PDB entry 7Z0Z | electron microscopy, 2.68 A resolution | chains B and E of the 6 polymer chains in the assembly

[Chain B (and E)]
Molecule: AbiK
Organism: Lactococcus lactis
Notes: chain E of this document is another copy of the same molecule, construct and numbering; everything in this record applies to it too
UniProt: Q48614 (Q48614_9LACT); residues 1-599 here = UniProt positions 1-599
Amino-acid sequence (601 residues; numbered -1 to 599; the number before each row is that of its first residue; numbers below 1 keep their minus sign (Gly-1 is residue -1)):
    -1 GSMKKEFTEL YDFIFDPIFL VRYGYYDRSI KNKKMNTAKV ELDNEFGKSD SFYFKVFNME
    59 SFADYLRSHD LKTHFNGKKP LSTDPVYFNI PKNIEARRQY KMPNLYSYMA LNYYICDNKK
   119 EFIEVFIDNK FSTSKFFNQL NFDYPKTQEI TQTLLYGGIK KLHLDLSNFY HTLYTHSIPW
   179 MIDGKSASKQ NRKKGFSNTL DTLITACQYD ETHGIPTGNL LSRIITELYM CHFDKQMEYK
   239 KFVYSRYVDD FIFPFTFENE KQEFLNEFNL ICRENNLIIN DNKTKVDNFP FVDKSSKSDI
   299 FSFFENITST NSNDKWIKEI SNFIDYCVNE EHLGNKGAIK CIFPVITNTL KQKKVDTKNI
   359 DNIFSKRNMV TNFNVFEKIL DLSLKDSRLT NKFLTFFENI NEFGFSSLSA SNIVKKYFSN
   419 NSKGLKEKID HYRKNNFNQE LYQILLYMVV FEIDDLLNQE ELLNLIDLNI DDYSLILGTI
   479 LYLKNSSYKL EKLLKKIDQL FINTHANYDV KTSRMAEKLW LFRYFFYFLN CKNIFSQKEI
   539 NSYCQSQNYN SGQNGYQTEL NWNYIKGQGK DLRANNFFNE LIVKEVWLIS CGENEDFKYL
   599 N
Disordered / not traced: -1, 32-42, 189-191, 599
Sequence notes: expression tag (-1 to 0); engineered mutation Phe44 (Tyr in Q48614)
Reported in the primary citation:
  - mutagenesis - T151W/T369W, D247N: abolished catalytic activity
  - mutagenesis - Y142A, Y245A, K295A, F299A: decreased catalytic activity
  - mutagenesis - D141A, T145A: unchanged catalytic activity

[How chain B and chain E interact]
Pairs across the interface (55):
  Met1(B) - Met367(E)
  Met1(B) - Val368(E)
  Glu4(B) - Met367(E)
  Glu4(B) - Val368(E)
  Phe5(B) - Val368(E)  hydrophobic
  Phe140(B) - Val368(E)  hydrophobic
  Lys144(B) - Val368(E)
  Lys144(B) - Thr369(E)
  Glu147(B) - Asn366(E)
  Glu147(B) - Thr369(E)  hydrogen bond
  Glu147(B) - Phe371(E)
  Ile148(B) - Thr369(E)
  Gln150(B) - Ser319(E)  hydrogen bond
  Gln150(B) - Asp323(E)  hydrogen bond
  Gln150(B) - Phe371(E)
  Gln150(B) - Lys376(E)
  Thr151(B) - Thr369(E)
  Thr151(B) - Asn370(E)
  Thr151(B) - Phe371(E)
  Tyr154(B) - Phe371(E)
  Tyr154(B) - Asn372(E)
  Tyr154(B) - Glu375(E)
  Tyr154(B) - Lys376(E)  hydrogen bond (side chain-backbone)
  Tyr154(B) - Asp379(E)
  Tyr154(B) - Tyr415(E)  hydrophobic
  Tyr154(B) - Asn419(E)
  Gly155(B) - Asp379(E)  hydrogen bond (backbone-side chain)
  Gly155(B) - Tyr415(E)
  Gly155(B) - Lys426(E)  hydrogen bond (backbone-side chain)
  Gly156(B) - Lys383(E)  hydrogen bond (backbone-side chain)
  Ile157(B) - Lys383(E)
  Lys239(B) - Lys421(E)  hydrogen bond (backbone-side chain)
  Thr254(B) - Lys426(E)
  Phe255(B) - Glu425(E)
  Phe255(B) - His429(E)
  Glu258(B) - Glu425(E)
  Asn286(B) - Ile92(E)
  Phe287(B) - Ile92(E)
  Phe287(B) - Val326(E)  hydrophobic
  Phe287(B) - Ile337(E)  hydrophobic
  Phe287(B) - Leu380(E)  hydrophobic
  Phe287(B) - Lys383(E)
  Pro288(B) - Val326(E)
  Pro288(B) - Glu329(E)
  Pro288(B) - His330(E)  hydrogen bond (backbone-side chain)
  Pro288(B) - Ile337(E)  hydrophobic
  Phe289(B) - Val326(E)
  Phe289(B) - Asn327(E)
  Phe289(B) - His330(E)
  Phe289(B) - Lys383(E)
  Val290(B) - Asn327(E)
  Val290(B) - His330(E)
  Asp291(B) - Asp323(E)
  Asp291(B) - Asn327(E)  hydrogen bond (backbone-side chain)
  Glu303(B) - Asn304(E)
Other interface residues (no listed pair), chain B (26 interface residues in all): Leu153, Ser296
Other interface residues (no listed pair), chain E (29 interface residues in all): Phe301, Asp384

[Overview]
Chain B and chain E form an interface of 26 and 29 residues respectively; the contacts include 10 hydrogen
bonds. Polar pairs include Glu147(B)-Thr369(E), Gln150(B)-Ser319(E) and Gln150(B)-Asp323(E). From the paper:
Y142A, Y245A and K295A of chain B, among others, reduce catalytic activity; T151W/T369W and D247N of chain B
abolish catalytic activity; 8 substitutions were tested in all.
Both chains are AbiK (Lactococcus lactis). Entry 7Z0Z (Abortive infection DNA polymerase AbiK from Lactococcus
lactis, Y44F variant) was determined by electron microscopy (same publication as 7R06, 7R07 and 7R08).
